PDB entry 7K0J | electron microscopy, 3.10 A resolution | chains A and B of the 3 polymer chains in the assembly

== Chain A ==
Name: Serine palmitoyltransferase 1
Organism: Homo sapiens
Notes: EC 2.3.1.50
UniProtKB: O15269 (SPTC1_HUMAN); residues 1-473 here = UniProt positions 1-473
Chain sequence (473 residues; each row starts with the number of its first residue):
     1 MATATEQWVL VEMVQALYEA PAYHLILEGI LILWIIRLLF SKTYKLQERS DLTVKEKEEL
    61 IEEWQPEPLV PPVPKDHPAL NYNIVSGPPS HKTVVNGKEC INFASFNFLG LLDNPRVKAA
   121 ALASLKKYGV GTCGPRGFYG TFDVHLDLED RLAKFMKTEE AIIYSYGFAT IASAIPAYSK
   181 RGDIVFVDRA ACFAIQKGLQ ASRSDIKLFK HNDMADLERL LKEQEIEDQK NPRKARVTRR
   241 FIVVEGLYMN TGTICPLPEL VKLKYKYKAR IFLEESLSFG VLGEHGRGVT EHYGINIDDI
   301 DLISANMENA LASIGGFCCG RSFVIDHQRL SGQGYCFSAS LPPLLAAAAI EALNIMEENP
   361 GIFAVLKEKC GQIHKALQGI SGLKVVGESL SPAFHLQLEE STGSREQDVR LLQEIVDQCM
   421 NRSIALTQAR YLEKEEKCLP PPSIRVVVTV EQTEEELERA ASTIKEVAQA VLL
Unresolved in the structure: 1-50
Curated features (UniProtKB/Swiss-Prot):
  - modified residue: Tyr-164 (Phosphotyrosine)
  - natural variant: Ala-20 (A20S: In ALS27), Tyr-23 (Y23F: In ALS27), Leu-38 (L38R: In ALS27; uncertain significance), Leu-39 (deletion: In ALS27), Phe-40 to Ser-41 (deletion: In ALS27), Cys-133 (C133W: In HSAN1A; C133Y: In HSAN1A), Val-144 (V144D: In HSAN1A), Arg-239 (R239W: In a breast cancer sample), Ala-310 (A310G: Found in a patient with HSAN1A; uncertain significance), Ser-331 (S331F: In HSAN1A; S331Y: In ALS27 and HSAN1A), Ala-352 (A352V: In HSAN1A), Gly-387 (G387A: Does not affect catalytic activity towards serine)
  - mutagenesis: Phe-138 (F138A: Decreased catalytic activity with L-serine and palmitoyl-CoA as substrates), Tyr-164 (Y164F: Increased serine palmitoyltransferase activity and sphingolipid content), Phe-337 (F337A: Strongly decreased catalytic activity with L-serine and palmitoyl-CoA as substrates), Ser-338 (S338A: Decreased catalytic activity with L-serine and palmitoyl-CoA as substrates)
What the authors report for this chain:
  - post-translational modification sites: Tyr-164 (citing earlier work)
  - disease-associated variants - A20S, S331F, S331Y (proposed by the authors, not directly observed)

== Chain B ==
Name: Serine palmitoyltransferase 2
Organism: Homo sapiens
Notes: EC 2.3.1.50
UniProtKB: O15270 (SPTC2_HUMAN); residue numbers follow UniProt; this construct covers 1-562
Chain sequence (562 residues; numbered 1 to 562; the number before each row is that of its first residue):
     1 MRPEPGGCCC RRTVRANGCV ANGEVRNGYV RSSAAAAAAA AAGQIHHVTQ NGGLYKRPFN
    61 EAFEETPMLV AVLTYVGYGV LTLFGYLRDF LRYWRIEKCH HATEREEQKD FVSLYQDFEN
   121 FYTRNLYMRI RDNWNRPICS VPGARVDIME RQSHDYNWSF KYTGNIIKGV INMGSYNYLG
   181 FARNTGSCQE AAAKVLEEYG AGVCSTRQEI GNLDKHEELE ELVARFLGVE AAMAYGMGFA
   241 TNSMNIPALV GKGCLILSDE LNHASLVLGA RLSGATIRIF KHNNMQSLEK LLKDAIVYGQ
   301 PRTRRPWKKI LILVEGIYSM EGSIVRLPEV IALKKKYKAY LYLDEAHSIG ALGPTGRGVV
   361 EYFGLDPEDV DVMMGTFTKS FGASGGYIGG KKELIDYLRT HSHSAVYATS LSPPVVEQII
   421 TSMKCIMGQD GTSLGKECVQ QLAENTRYFR RRLKEMGFII YGNEDSPVVP LMLYMPAKIG
   481 AFGREMLKRN IGVVVVGFPA TPIIESRARF CLSAAHTKEI LDTALKEIDE VGDLLQLKYS
   541 RHRLVPLLDR PFDETTYEET ED
Unresolved in the structure: 1-52, 545-562
Modified / non-standard residues: Lys-379 ((2S)-2-amino-6-[[3-hydroxy-2-methyl-5-(phosphonooxymethyl)pyridin-4-yl]methylideneamino]hexanoic acid; LLP)
Curated features (UniProtKB/Swiss-Prot):
  - modified residue: Lys-379 (N6-(pyridoxal phosphate)lysine)
  - natural variant: Ala-182 (A182P: In HSAN1C), Arg-183 (R183W: In HSAN1C), Val-359 (V359M: In HSAN1C loss of normal activity as measured by reduced formation of sphinganine), Gly-382 (G382V: In HSAN1C), Ile-504 (I504F: In HSAN1C loss of normal activity as measured by reduced formation of sphinganine)
  - mutagenesis: Tyr-122 (Y122A: Decreased catalytic activity with L-serine and palmitoyl-CoA as substrates. Does not affect the negative regulation by OMRDL3 and ceramides), Leu-126 (L126W: Some decrease in catalytic activity with L-serine and palmitoyl-CoA as substrates), Ile-130 (I130W: Loss of catalytic activity with L-serine and palmitoyl-CoA as substrates), Trp-134 (W134A: Loss of catalytic activity with L-serine and palmitoyl-CoA as substrates), Tyr-176 (Y176A: Loss of catalytic activity with L-serine and palmitoyl-CoA as substrates), Ser-258 (S258R: Loss of catalytic activity with L-serine and palmitoyl-CoA as substrates), Arg-302 (R302A: Reduces the dimerization propensity with SPTLC1; reduces the dimerization propensity with SPTLC1; when associated with A-305. Does not impair enzymatic activity ...), Arg-304 (R304A: Reduces the dimerization propensity with SPTLC1; when associated with A-302 and A-304. Does not impair enzymatic activity; when associated with A-302 and A-304), Arg-305 (R305A: Reduces the dimerization propensity with SPTLC1; when associated with A-302 and A-304. Does not impair enzymatic activity; when associated with A-302 and A-304), Met-320 (M320Q: Decreased catalytic activity with L-serine and palmitoyl-CoA as substrates), Thr-378 (T378A: Decreased catalytic activity with L-serine and palmitoyl-CoA as substrates), Lys-379 (K379A: Loss of catalytic activity with L-serine and palmitoyl-CoA as substrates), 3 further mutagenesis entries in UniProt
What the authors report for this chain:
  - mutagenesis - R302A/R304A/R305A: unchanged catalytic activity
  - disease-associated variants - I504F (proposed by the authors, not directly observed)

== How chain A and chain B interact ==
Contacting residue pairs (168):
  Ile-61(A) with Val-297(B), hydrophobic; Tyr-337(B), hydrophobic; Lys-338(B), hydrogen bond (backbone-side chain)
  Glu-62(A) with Lys-338(B)
  Trp-64(A) with Ile-296(B), hydrophobic; Pro-306(B); Trp-307(B), hydrogen bond (side chain-backbone); Ile-310(B), hydrophobic; Tyr-337(B); Lys-338(B), hydrogen bond (backbone-side chain)
  Gln-65(A) with Lys-338(B)
  Pro-66(A) with Lys-308(B); Lys-338(B)
  Glu-67(A) with Lys-308(B), hydrogen bond (backbone-backbone); Lys-309(B); Tyr-340(B), hydrogen bond (backbone-side chain)
  Pro-68(A) with Lys-309(B); Tyr-340(B)
  Leu-69(A) with Leu-249(B); Lys-309(B), hydrogen bond (backbone-side chain); Tyr-340(B)
  Val-70(A) with Leu-394(B), hydrophobic; Tyr-397(B), hydrophobic
  Pro-71(A) with Tyr-397(B), hydrophobic
  His-77(A) with Thr-400(B)
  Ala-79(A) with Gln-208(B)
  Leu-80(A) with Thr-400(B)
  Tyr-82(A) with Arg-207(B); Gln-208(B); Asn-212(B); Arg-399(B), hydrogen bond (side chain-backbone); Ala-405(B)
  Asn-83(A) with Glu-209(B), hydrogen bond (side chain-backbone); Asn-212(B)
  Ile-84(A) with Asn-212(B); Glu-217(B)
  Val-85(A) with Ile-210(B); Asn-212(B), hydrogen bond (backbone-backbone); Leu-213(B); Asp-214(B)
  Gly-87(A) with Tyr-199(B); Leu-213(B)
  Pro-88(A) with Tyr-199(B)
  Pro-89(A) with Val-203(B), hydrophobic; Leu-213(B), hydrophobic
  Asn-102(A) with Ile-210(B)
  Ala-104(A) with Ile-210(B), hydrophobic
  Phe-106(A) with Cys-204(B), hydrogen bond (backbone-backbone)
  Asn-107(A) with Cys-204(B)
  Leu-112(A) with Ala-201(B); Gly-202(B)
  Asp-113(A) with Tyr-199(B); Gly-200(B)
  Lys-118(A) with Glu-197(B), hydrogen bond (side chain-backbone); Glu-198(B); Gly-200(B)
  Ala-121(A) with Leu-196(B)
  Leu-122(A) with Ala-193(B), hydrophobic; Leu-196(B)
  Leu-125(A) with Ala-193(B), hydrophobic
  Lys-126(A) with Asn-184(B); Gln-189(B)
  Lys-127(A) with Asn-184(B)
  Tyr-128(A) with Cys-139(B); Val-141(B)
  Val-130(A) with Gly-382(B); Val-415(B), hydrophobic; Gln-418(B)
  Gly-131(A) with Gly-382(B), hydrogen bond (backbone-backbone)
  Thr-132(A) with Pro-142(B)
  Cys-133(A) with Ser-175(B); Tyr-176(B), hydrogen bond (backbone-backbone); Asn-177(B); Ala-182(B), hydrophobic
  Gly-134(A) with Tyr-176(B)
  Pro-135(A) with Tyr-176(B)
  Arg-136(A) with Asn-135(B), hydrogen bond (backbone-side chain)
  Gly-137(A) with Trp-134(B); Asn-135(B), hydrogen bond (backbone-backbone)
  Phe-138(A) with Trp-134(B); Val-494(B), hydrophobic; Val-496(B), hydrophobic; Arg-509(B)
  Tyr-139(A) with Arg-136(B), hydrogen bond; Ile-138(B); Ile-148(B), hydrophobic; Asn-172(B); Gly-492(B); Val-493(B), hydrogen bond (side chain-backbone)
  Thr-141(A) with Arg-136(B); Pro-137(B); Ile-138(B), hydrogen bond (backbone-backbone)
  Phe-142(A) with Ile-138(B); Ser-140(B); Pro-142(B), hydrophobic
  Asp-143(A) with Ile-138(B), hydrogen bond (backbone-backbone); Cys-139(B)
  Leu-146(A) with Tyr-162(B)
  Tyr-166(A) with Gly-236(B); Met-237(B), hydrophobic; Ala-240(B), hydrophobic; Met-244(B), hydrophobic; Ser-404(B); Ala-408(B); Thr-409(B)
  Phe-168(A) with Met-244(B), hydrophobic; Tyr-407(B), hydrophobic
  Tyr-178(A) with Tyr-115(B)
  Lys-180(A) with Glu-119(B)
  Phe-193(A) with His-403(B); Tyr-407(B), hydrophobic
  Gln-200(A) with Leu-272(B), hydrogen bond (side chain-backbone)
  Ala-201(A) with Arg-271(B), hydrogen bond (backbone-side chain)
  Arg-236(A) with Val-112(B)
  Thr-238(A) with Val-112(B)
  Arg-239(A) with Val-112(B); Ser-113(B); Leu-114(B), hydrogen bond (side chain-backbone); Gln-116(B)
  Arg-240(A) with Val-112(B)
  Lys-264(A) with Gln-108(B); Phe-111(B)
  Tyr-265(A) with Arg-105(B), hydrogen bond
  Lys-268(A) with Asp-110(B), salt bridge; Phe-111(B)
  Arg-270(A) with Glu-104(B), salt bridge; Phe-111(B); Val-112(B), hydrogen bond (side chain-backbone); Leu-114(B)
  Asp-298(A) with Arg-105(B), hydrogen bond (backbone-side chain)
  Asp-299(A) with Arg-105(B), salt bridge
  Asp-301(A) with Gln-108(B), hydrogen bond
  Glu-308(A) with Cys-204(B); Thr-409(B), hydrogen bond
  Ala-312(A) with Ala-201(B); Cys-204(B), hydrophobic
  Ile-314(A) with Thr-409(B); Ser-410(B)
  Arg-321(A) with Thr-103(B), hydrogen bond (side chain-backbone)
  Phe-323(A) with Ala-102(B); Glu-104(B); Tyr-115(B), hydrogen bond (backbone-side chain)
  Val-324(A) with Tyr-115(B), hydrogen bond (backbone-side chain)
  His-327(A) with Tyr-115(B); Glu-119(B), salt bridge
  Gln-333(A) with Phe-239(B); Leu-268(B)
  Gly-334(A) with Met-237(B)
  Phe-337(A) with Phe-239(B); His-263(B); Ala-264(B), hydrophobic; Lys-379(B)
  Ser-338(A) with Met-237(B); Lys-379(B)
  Ala-339(A) with Thr-378(B); Lys-379(B)
  Pro-342(A) with Ser-384(B)
  Leu-344(A) with Pro-414(B), hydrophobic
  Leu-345(A) with Ser-412(B)
  Thr-427(A) with Glu-209(B)
  Arg-430(A) with Gln-208(B); Val-406(B)
  Tyr-431(A) with Tyr-407(B)
  Leu-432(A) with His-403(B); Tyr-407(B), hydrogen bond (backbone-side chain)
  Glu-435(A) with His-403(B)
  Glu-436(A) with Tyr-407(B), hydrogen bond
  Arg-445(A) with Glu-209(B), salt bridge
Other interface residues (no listed pair), chain A (105 interface residues in all): Leu-52, Lys-57, Leu-60, Ser-86, Val-95, Ser-105, Gly-129, Ser-165, Ala-169, Lys-197, Arg-203, Ala-235, Val-237, Phe-241, Ala-269, Asn-309, Leu-330, Gln-428
Other interface residues (no listed pair), chain B (110 interface residues in all): Glu-107, Asn-120, Tyr-127, Met-149, Gly-174, Ala-192, Ser-205, Met-233, Lys-293, Asp-371, Val-372, Ala-383, Glu-393, Asp-396, His-401

== Summary ==
105 residues of chain A and 110 residues of chain B are in contact, with 32 hydrogen bonds and 5 salt bridges.
Polar pairs include Lys-268(A)/Asp-110(B), Arg-270(A)/Glu-104(B) and Asp-299(A)/Arg-105(B). The paper reports
that R302A/R304A/R305A of chain B leave catalytic activity unchanged; a modification site at Tyr-164(A).
Here chain A is Serine palmitoyltransferase 1 and chain B is Serine palmitoyltransferase 2, both from Homo
sapiens. Entry 7K0J (Human serine palmitoyltransferase complex SPTLC1/SPLTC2/ssSPTa protomer) was determined
by electron microscopy, deposited together with 7K0I, 7K0K, 7K0L, 7K0M, 7K0N, 7K0O, 7K0P and 7K0Q.
